PDB entry 9I54 | electron microscopy, 2.72 A resolution | chains A and B of the 4 polymer chains in the assembly

[Chain A]
Molecule: Guanine nucleotide-binding protein G(s) subunit alpha isoforms short
From: Homo sapiens
Notes: EC 3.6.5.-
Reference sequence: P63092 (GNAS2_HUMAN); numbering as in UniProt (aligned over 1-394)
Chain sequence (394 residues; each row starts with the number of its first residue):
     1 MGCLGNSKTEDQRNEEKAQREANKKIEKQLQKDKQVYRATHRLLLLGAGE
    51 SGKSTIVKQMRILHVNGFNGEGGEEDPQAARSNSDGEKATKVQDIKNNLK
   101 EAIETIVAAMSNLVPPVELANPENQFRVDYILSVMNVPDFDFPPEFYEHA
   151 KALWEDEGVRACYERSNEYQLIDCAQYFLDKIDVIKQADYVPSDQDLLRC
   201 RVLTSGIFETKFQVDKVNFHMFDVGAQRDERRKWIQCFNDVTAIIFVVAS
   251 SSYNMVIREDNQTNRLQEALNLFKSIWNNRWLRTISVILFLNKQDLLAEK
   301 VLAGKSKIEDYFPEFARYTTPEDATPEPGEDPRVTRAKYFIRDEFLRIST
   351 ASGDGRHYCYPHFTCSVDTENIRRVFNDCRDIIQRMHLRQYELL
Not modelled in the structure: 1-8, 63-204, 257-262
Sequence notes: conflict Ala226 (Gly in P63092); variant Ser366 (Ala in P63092)

[Chain B]
Molecule: Guanine nucleotide-binding protein G(I)/G(S)/G(T) subunit beta-1
From: Homo sapiens
Reference sequence: P62873 (GBB1_HUMAN); residue numbers follow UniProt; this construct covers 2-340
Chain sequence (350 residues; each row starts with the number of its first residue; numbers below 1 keep their minus sign (Met-8 is residue -8)):
    -8 MGHHHHHHHHSELDQLRQEAEQLKNQIRDARKACADATLSQITNNIDPVG
    42 RIQMRTRRTLRGHLAKIYAMHWGTDSRLLVSASQDGKLIIWDSYTTNKVH
    92 AIPLRSSWVMTCAYAPSGNYVACGGLDNICSIYNLKTREGNVRVSRELAG
   142 HTGYLSCCRFLDDNQIVTSSGDTTCALWDIETGQQTTTFTGHTGDVMSLS
   192 LAPDTRLFVSGACDASAKLWDVREGMCRQTFTGHESDINAICFFPNGNAF
   242 ATGSDDATCRLFDLRADQELMTYSHDNIICGITSVSFSKSGRLLLAGYDD
   292 FNCNVWDALKADRAGVLAGHDNRVSCLGVTDDGMAVATGSWDSFLKIWNG
Not modelled in the structure: -8 to 2
Sequence notes: initiating methionine (-8); expression tag (-7 to 1, 341)
UniProt features mapped onto this chain:
  - modified residue: Ser2 (N-acetylserine), His266 (Phosphohistidine)
  - natural variant: Leu30 (L30F: In MRD42; uncertain significance), Arg52 (R52G: In MRD42), Gly64 (G64V: In MRD42), Asp76 (D76E: In MRD42; D76G: In MRD42), Gly77 (G77S: In MRD42), Lys78 (K78R: In MRD42), Ile80 (I80N: In MRD42; I80T: In MRD42), His91 (H91R: In MRD42; uncertain significance), Ala92 (A92T: In MRD42), Pro94 (P94S: In MRD42), Leu95 (L95P: In MRD42), Arg96 (R96L: In MRD42), 5 further natural variant entries in UniProt

[How chain A and chain B interact]
Residue-residue contacts (60; chain A residue first):
  Glu16(A) with Asn88(B)
  Gln19(A) with Asp83(B); Thr86(B), hydrogen bond; Asn88(B)
  Asn23(A) with Asn88(B); Lys89(B)
  Ile26(A) with Lys89(B); Val90(B); His91(B); Ala92(B), hydrophobic
  Glu27(A) with Lys89(B), salt bridge
  Leu30(A) with Gly53(B); Lys78(B); Lys89(B)
  Asp33(A) with Leu55(B); Lys78(B), salt bridge
  Lys34(A) with Leu55(B)
  Tyr37(A) with Ala56(B); Gln75(B)
  Ser205(A) with Asn119(B)
  Gly206(A) with Leu117(B); Asp118(B), hydrogen bond (backbone-backbone); Asn119(B)
  Ile207(A) with Ser97(B); Trp99(B); Leu117(B), hydrogen bond (backbone-backbone); Asp118(B)
  Glu209(A) with Arg96(B); Ser97(B), hydrogen bond; Ser98(B); Trp99(B)
  Phe222(A) with Trp99(B)
  Gln227(A) with Thr143(B)
  Arg228(A) with Leu117(B), hydrogen bond (side chain-backbone); Asn119(B); Gly144(B); Tyr145(B)
  Arg231(A) with Gly185(B); Asp186(B), salt bridge; Cys204(B)
  Lys233(A) with Tyr145(B); Met188(B); Asp228(B), salt bridge; Asn230(B), hydrogen bond; Asp246(B), salt bridge
  Trp234(A) with Leu117(B), hydrophobic; Tyr145(B)
  Gln236(A) with Tyr59(B); Arg314(B), hydrogen bond
  Cys237(A) with Tyr59(B); Gln75(B); Trp99(B); Met101(B), hydrophobic
  Phe238(A) with Trp99(B), hydrophobic; Leu117(B), hydrophobic
  Asn239(A) with Lys57(B)
  Asp240(A) with Lys57(B), salt bridge; Gln75(B), hydrogen bond
  Trp281(A) with Arg314(B); Trp332(B), hydrophobic
Other interface residues (no listed pair), chain A (28 interface residues in all): Arg20, Ala22, Ala226
Other interface residues (no listed pair), chain B (36 interface residues in all): Asp76, Ile80

[Overview]
Chain A and chain B form an interface of 28 and 36 residues respectively, with 8 hydrogen bonds and 6 salt
bridges. Polar pairs include Glu27(A)-Lys89(B), Asp33(A)-Lys78(B) and Arg231(A)-Asp186(B).
Here chain A is Guanine nucleotide-binding protein G(s) subunit alpha isoforms short and chain B is Guanine
nucleotide-binding protein G(I)/G(S)/G(T) subunit beta-1, both from Homo sapiens. Entry 9I54 (Dopamine 1
receptor:GaS complex bound to 24) was determined by electron microscopy together with 9I52 from the same
study.
